Entry 4Y9W (X-ray diffraction, 0.83 A resolution); this record covers chains A and B.

== Chain A ==
Molecule: Aspartic acid endopeptidase Sapp2
Source organism: Candida parapsilosis
UniProt: G8B6Y8 (G8B6Y8_CANPC); residues 1-334 here correspond to UniProt positions 72-405 (UniProt number = residue number + 71)
Amino-acid sequence (334 residues; numbered 1 to 334; the number before each row is that of its first residue):
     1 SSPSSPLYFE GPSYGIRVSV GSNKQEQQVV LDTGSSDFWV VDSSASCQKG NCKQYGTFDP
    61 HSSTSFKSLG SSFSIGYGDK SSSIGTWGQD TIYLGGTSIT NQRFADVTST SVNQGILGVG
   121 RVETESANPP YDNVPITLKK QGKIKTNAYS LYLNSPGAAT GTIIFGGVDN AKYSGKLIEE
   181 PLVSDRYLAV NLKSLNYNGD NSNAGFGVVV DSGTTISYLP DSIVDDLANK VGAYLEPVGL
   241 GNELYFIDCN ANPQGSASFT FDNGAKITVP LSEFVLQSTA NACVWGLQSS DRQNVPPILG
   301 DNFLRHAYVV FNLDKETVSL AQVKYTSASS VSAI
Not modelled in the structure: 1, 252, 278-281
Disulfides: Cys47-Cys52, Cys249-Cys283

== Chain B ==
Molecule: Peptide
Amino-acid sequence (6 residues; numbered 400 to 405; the number before each row is that of its first residue):
   400 XVVXAX
Modified positions: IVA (isovaleric acid) at position 400; STA (statine) at position 403; STA (statine) at position 405

== How chain A and chain B interact ==
Contacting residue pairs (35):
  Pro12(A) - Val401(B)
  Ser13(A) - Val401(B)
  Asp32(A) - STA_403(B)
  Gly34(A) - STA_403(B)
  Gly34(A) - Ala404(B)  hydrogen bond (backbone-backbone)
  Ser35(A) - Ala404(B)
  Gly76(A) - Ala404(B)
  Gly76(A) - STA_405(B)  hydrogen bond (backbone-backbone)
  Tyr77(A) - Val402(B)
  Tyr77(A) - STA_403(B)
  Tyr77(A) - Ala404(B)
  Tyr77(A) - STA_405(B)
  Gly78(A) - Val402(B)  hydrogen bond (backbone-backbone)
  Gly78(A) - STA_403(B)  hydrogen bond (backbone-backbone)
  Gly78(A) - STA_405(B)
  Asp79(A) - Val401(B)
  Asp79(A) - Val402(B)  hydrogen bond (side chain-backbone)
  Asp79(A) - STA_403(B)
  Ser81(A) - STA_403(B)
  Ile116(A) - STA_403(B)
  Thr124(A) - STA_405(B)
  Arg186(A) - STA_405(B)  hydrogen bond (side chain-backbone)
  Tyr187(A) - Ala404(B)  hydrogen bond (side chain-backbone)
  Tyr187(A) - STA_405(B)
  Asp211(A) - STA_403(B)
  Gly213(A) - Val401(B)
  Gly213(A) - STA_403(B)  hydrogen bond (backbone-backbone)
  Thr214(A) - Val401(B)
  Thr214(A) - Val402(B)
  Thr214(A) - STA_403(B)  hydrogen bond (side chain-backbone)
  Thr215(A) - IVA_400(B)
  Thr215(A) - Val401(B)  hydrogen bond (side chain-backbone)
  Tyr218(A) - IVA_400(B)
  Tyr218(A) - Val402(B)
  Ile298(A) - Val402(B)  hydrophobic
Also at the interface, not in a pair above, chain A (28 interface residues in all): Val30, Ile75, Glu123, Ile216, Leu276, Val284, Val295, Pro296

== In short ==
The interface between chain A and chain B involves 28 residues on one side and 6 on the other, with 10
hydrogen bonds. Polar pairs include Asp79(A)-Val402(B), Arg186(A)-STA_405(B) and Tyr187(A)-Ala404(B).
Here chain A is Aspartic acid endopeptidase Sapp2 (Candida parapsilosis) and chain B is Peptide. Entry 4Y9W
(Aspartic Proteinase Sapp2 Secreted from Candida Parapsilosis at 0.82 A Resolution) was determined by X-ray
diffraction together with 4YBF from the same study.
